Entry 6BIL (X-ray diffraction, 2.40 A resolution); this record covers chains A and C of the 3 polymer chains in the assembly.

== Chain A ==
Molecule: HLA class II histocompatibility antigen, DR alpha chain
Source organism: Homo sapiens
UniProtKB: P01903 (DRA_HUMAN); residues 1-181 here correspond to UniProt positions 26-206 (UniProt number = residue number + 25)
Sequence (189 residues; each row starts with the number of its first residue):
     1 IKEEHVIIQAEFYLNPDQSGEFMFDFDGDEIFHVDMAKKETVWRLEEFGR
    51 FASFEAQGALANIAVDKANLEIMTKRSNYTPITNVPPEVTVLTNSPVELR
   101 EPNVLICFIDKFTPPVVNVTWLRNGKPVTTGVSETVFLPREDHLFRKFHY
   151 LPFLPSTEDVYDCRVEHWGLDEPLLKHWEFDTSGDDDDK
Unresolved in the structure: 1-3, 181-189
Disulfides: Cys107-Cys163
Covalent attachments: N-acetylglucosamine (NAG) linked to Asn78, Asn118
Construct notes: expression tag (182-189)
Swiss-Prot annotation at these positions:
  - region: Glu179 to Asp181 (Connecting peptide)
  - site: Gln9 (Self- and pathogen-derived peptide antigen), Gly49 (Self-peptide antigen), Phe51 (Self- and pathogen-derived peptide antigen), Ala52 (Self-peptide antigen), Ser53 (Self- and pathogen-derived peptide antigen), Glu55 (Pathogen-derived peptide antigen), Asn62 (Self- and pathogen-derived peptide antigen), Asn69 (Pathogen-derived peptide antigen), Arg76 (Self- and pathogen-derived peptide antigen)
  - glycosylation (N-linked (GlcNAc...) asparagine): Asn78, Asn118

== Chain C ==
Molecule: Fibrinogen beta 74cit69-81
Sequence (13 residues; numbered 1 to 13; the number before each row is that of its first residue):
     1 GGYRARPAKAAAT
Modified / non-standard residues: Arg6 (citrulline; CIR)

== Interface between chain A and chain C ==
Contacting residue pairs (29; chain A residue first):
  Gln9(A) - Ala5(C)
  Gln9(A) - Arg6(C)  hydrogen bond (side chain-backbone)
  Phe22(A) - Ala5(C)  hydrophobic
  Phe24(A) - Arg4(C)
  Ile31(A) - Tyr3(C)
  Phe32(A) - Tyr3(C)  hydrophobic
  Trp43(A) - Tyr3(C)  hydrophobic
  Ala52(A) - Gly1(C)
  Ala52(A) - Tyr3(C)  hydrophobic
  Ser53(A) - Gly1(C)  hydrogen bond (backbone-backbone)
  Ser53(A) - Gly2(C)
  Ser53(A) - Tyr3(C)  hydrogen bond (backbone-backbone)
  Phe54(A) - Tyr3(C)
  Phe54(A) - Ala5(C)  hydrophobic
  Asn62(A) - Arg6(C)  hydrogen bond (side chain-backbone)
  Asn62(A) - Pro7(C)
  Asn62(A) - Ala8(C)  hydrogen bond (side chain-backbone)
  Val65(A) - Ala8(C)  hydrophobic
  Val65(A) - Lys9(C)
  Val65(A) - Ala10(C)
  Asp66(A) - Ala8(C)
  Asn69(A) - Lys9(C)  hydrogen bond (side chain-backbone)
  Asn69(A) - Ala10(C)
  Asn69(A) - Ala11(C)  hydrogen bond (side chain-backbone)
  Ile72(A) - Ala11(C)
  Ile72(A) - Ala12(C)
  Ile72(A) - Thr13(C)
  Arg76(A) - Ala11(C)
  Arg76(A) - Ala12(C)  hydrogen bond (side chain-backbone)
Other interface residues (no listed pair), chain A (17 interface residues in all): Glu11, Phe51

== Overview ==
17 residues of chain A and 13 residues of chain C are in contact; the contacts include 8 hydrogen bonds. Polar
pairs include Gln9(A)-Arg6(C), Asn62(A)-Arg6(C) and Asn62(A)-Ala8(C). N-acetylglucosamine is covalently linked
to Asn78(A) and Asn118(A).
Chain A is HLA class II histocompatibility antigen, DR alpha chain (Homo sapiens) and chain C is Fibrinogen
beta 74cit69-81; the structure, HLA-DRB1 in complex with citrullinated fibrinogen peptide, was determined by
X-ray diffraction (same publication as 6BIJ, 6BIN, 6BIR, 6BIV, 6BIX, 6BIY and 6BIZ).
